8ZCF - chains B and N of the 5 polymer chains in the assembly; structure by electron microscopy, 2.90 A resolution.

== Chain B ==
Protein: Guanine nucleotide-binding protein G(I)/G(S)/G(T) subunit beta-1
Organism: Homo sapiens
UniProt: P62873 (GBB1_HUMAN); numbering as in UniProt (aligned over 1-340)
Sequence (340 residues; row label = number of the first residue in the row):
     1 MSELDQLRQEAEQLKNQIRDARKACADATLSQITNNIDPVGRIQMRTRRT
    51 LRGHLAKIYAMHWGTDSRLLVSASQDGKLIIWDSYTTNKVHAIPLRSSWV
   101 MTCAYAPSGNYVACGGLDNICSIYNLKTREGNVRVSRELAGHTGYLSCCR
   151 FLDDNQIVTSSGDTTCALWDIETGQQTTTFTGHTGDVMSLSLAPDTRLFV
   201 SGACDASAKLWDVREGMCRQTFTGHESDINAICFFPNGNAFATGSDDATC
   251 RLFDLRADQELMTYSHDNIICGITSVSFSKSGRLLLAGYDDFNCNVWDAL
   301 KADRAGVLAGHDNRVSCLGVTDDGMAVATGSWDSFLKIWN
Unresolved in the structure: 1-2
Swiss-Prot annotation at these positions:
  - modified residue: Ser-2 (N-acetylserine), His-266 (Phosphohistidine)
  - natural variant: Leu-30 (L30F: In MRD42; uncertain significance), Arg-52 (R52G: In MRD42), Gly-64 (G64V: In MRD42), Asp-76 (D76E: In MRD42; D76G: In MRD42), Gly-77 (G77S: In MRD42), Lys-78 (K78R: In MRD42), Ile-80 (I80N: In MRD42; I80T: In MRD42), His-91 (H91R: In MRD42; uncertain significance), Ala-92 (A92T: In MRD42), Pro-94 (P94S: In MRD42), Leu-95 (L95P: In MRD42), Arg-96 (R96L: In MRD42), 5 further natural variant entries in UniProt

== Chain N ==
Protein: Nanobody 35
Organism: Lama glama
Notes: antibody fragment or engineered binder
Sequence (129 residues; numbered 0 to 128; the number before each row is that of its first residue; numbering starts at 0):
     0 MQVQLQESGGGLVQPGGSLRLSCAASGFTFSNYKMNWVRQAPGKGLEWVS
    50 DISQSGASISYTGSVKGRFTISRDNAKNTLYLQMNSLKPEDTAVYYCARC
   100 PAPFTRDCFDVTSTTYAYRGQGTQVTVSS
Unresolved in the structure: 0, 127-128

== Chain B / chain N interface ==
Residue-residue contacts - 20 pairs, chain B then chain N:
  Thr-184(B) with Thr-114(N)
  Cys-204(B) with Tyr-117(N), hydrogen bond (backbone-side chain)
  Ala-206(B) with Tyr-117(N)
  Thr-223(B) with Gln-1(N), hydrogen bond
  Gly-224(B) with Gln-1(N)
  His-225(B) with Gln-1(N); Val-2(N)
  Glu-226(B) with Val-2(N); Gly-26(N); Phe-27(N); Thr-28(N); Tyr-32(N), hydrogen bond; Arg-98(N), hydrogen bond (backbone-side chain)
  Ser-227(B) with Pro-100(N), hydrogen bond (side chain-backbone); Ala-101(N); Tyr-117(N)
  Asp-228(B) with Tyr-117(N), hydrogen bond
  Asp-246(B) with Pro-102(N)
  Asp-247(B) with Pro-102(N)
  Ile-270(B) with Phe-103(N)
Also at the interface, not in a pair above, chain B (13 interface residues in all): Asp-205
Also at the interface, not in a pair above, chain N (14 interface residues in all): Ala-116

== Summary ==
The interface between chain B and chain N involves 13 residues on one side and 14 on the other, with 6
hydrogen bonds. Polar contacts include Cys-204(B)/Tyr-117(N), Thr-223(B)/Gln-1(N) and Glu-226(B)/Tyr-32(N).
Here chain B is Guanine nucleotide-binding protein G(I)/G(S)/G(T) subunit beta-1 (Homo sapiens) and chain N is
Nanobody 35 (Lama glama). Entry 8ZCF (Cryo-EM structure of GPR4 complexed with Gs in pH7.5) was determined by
electron microscopy, deposited together with 8ZCE, 9JFT, 9JFV, 9JFW, 9JFX, 9JFZ, 9JHP and 9LGM.
